Entry 5VTJ (X-ray diffraction, 1.50 A resolution); this record covers chain A.

# Chain A
Protein: Peptidyl-prolyl cis-trans isomerase NIMA-interacting 1
Notes: fragment: WW domain sequence 1
Reference sequence: Q13526 (PIN1_HUMAN); numbering as in UniProt (aligned over 6-39)
Chain sequence (34 residues; each row starts with the number of its first residue):
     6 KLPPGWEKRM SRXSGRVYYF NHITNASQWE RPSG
Unresolved in the structure: 39
Modified / non-standard residues: XCP ((1S,2S)-2-aminocyclopentanecarboxylic acid) at position 18
Construct notes: engineered mutation XCP_18 (Ser in Q13526)
What the authors report for this chain:
  - interface residues: Pro9, Tyr23, Trp34
  - contacts within the chain: Ser16-Gly20 (hydrogen bond)
  - conformationally variable residues (loop rearrangement): Ser16 to Arg21

# Overview
The paper reports interface residues Pro9, Tyr23 and Trp34; conformational variability at Ser16.
Chain A is Peptidyl-prolyl cis-trans isomerase NIMA-interacting 1; the structure, Structure of Pin1 WW Domain
Sequence 1 Substituted with [S,S]ACPC, was determined by X-ray diffraction (same publication as 5VTI and
5VTK).
